Entry 9DQI (X-ray diffraction, 2.39 A resolution); this record covers chains A and D of the 4 polymer chains in the assembly.

# Chain A (and D)
Protein: 2-succinyl-5-enolpyruvyl-6-hydroxy-3-cyclohexene-1-carboxylate synthase
Source organism: Mycobacterium tuberculosis H37Rv
Notes: EC 2.2.1.9; chain D of this document is another copy of the same molecule, construct and numbering; everything in this record applies to it too
UniProtKB: P9WK11 (MEND_MYCTU); residues 1-554 here = UniProt positions 1-554
Chain sequence (574 residues; numbered -19 to 554; the number before each row is that of its first residue; numbers below 1 keep their minus sign (Met-19 is residue -19)):
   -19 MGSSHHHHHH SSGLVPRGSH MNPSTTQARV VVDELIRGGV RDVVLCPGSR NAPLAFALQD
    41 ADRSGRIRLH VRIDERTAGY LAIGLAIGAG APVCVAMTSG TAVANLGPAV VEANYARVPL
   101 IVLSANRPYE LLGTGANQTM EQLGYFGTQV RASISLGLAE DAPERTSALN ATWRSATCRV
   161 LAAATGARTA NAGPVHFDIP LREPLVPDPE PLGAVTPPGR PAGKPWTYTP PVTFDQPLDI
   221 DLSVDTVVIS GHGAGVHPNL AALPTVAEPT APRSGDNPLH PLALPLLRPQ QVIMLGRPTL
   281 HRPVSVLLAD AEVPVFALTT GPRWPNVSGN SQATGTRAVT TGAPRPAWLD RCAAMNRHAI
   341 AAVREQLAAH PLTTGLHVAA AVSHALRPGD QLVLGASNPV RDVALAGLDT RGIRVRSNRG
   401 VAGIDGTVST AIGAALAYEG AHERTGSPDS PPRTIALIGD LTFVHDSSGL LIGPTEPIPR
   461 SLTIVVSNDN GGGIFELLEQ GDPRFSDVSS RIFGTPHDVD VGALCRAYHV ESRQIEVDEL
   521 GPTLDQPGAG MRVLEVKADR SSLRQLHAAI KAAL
Disordered / not traced: -19 to -1, 472-487, 528 (chain D: -19 to 1, 114-119, 183-194)
Differences from the reference sequence: initiating methionine (-19); expression tag (-18 to 0); engineered mutation Asn306 (Asp in P9WK11)
Small-molecule neighbours:
  - 1,4-dihydroxy-2-naphthoic acid (DNA): Gly113, Thr114, Gly115
  - thiamine diphosphate (TPP): Pro27, Gly28, Glu55, Thr78, Thr81, Ala82, Asn85, Gln118

# How chain A and chain D interact
Residue-residue contacts (120; chain A residue first):
  Leu25(A) with Ile492(D), hydrophobic
  Pro27(A) with Ile492(D); Thr495(D)
  Gly28(A) with Phe475(D); Phe493(D)
  Ser29(A) with Phe475(D); Leu478(D); Gln480(D)
  Ala32(A) with Phe493(D), hydrophobic
  Ala35(A) with Ile492(D)
  Phe36(A) with Phe485(D), hydrophobic; Val488(D), hydrophobic; Phe493(D), hydrophobic
  Gln39(A) with Val488(D); Ile492(D)
  Asp42(A) with Arg491(D), salt bridge
  Arg43(A) with Val488(D)
  Leu49(A) with Arg491(D), hydrogen bond (backbone-side chain)
  Val51(A) with Arg491(D); Thr495(D)
  Ile53(A) with Leu441(D), hydrophobic; His445(D); His497(D)
  Asp54(A) with Arg56(D), salt bridge; His445(D), salt bridge
  Glu55(A) with His445(D), salt bridge
  Arg56(A) with Asp54(D), salt bridge; Arg56(D); Asn85(D), hydrogen bond
  Gly80(A) with Val401(D)
  Thr81(A) with Tyr60(D); Val401(D); Gly403(D); Asp405(D), hydrogen bond
  Ala84(A) with Pro88(D), hydrophobic
  Asn85(A) with Arg56(D), hydrogen bond; Pro88(D); Asp405(D), hydrogen bond
  Gly87(A) with Ala84(D)
  Pro88(A) with Ala84(D); Asn85(D)
  Tyr95(A) with Glu121(D), hydrogen bond
  Leu111(A) with Val307(D)
  Thr114(A) with Pro305(D); Asn306(D), hydrogen bond (backbone-backbone); Val307(D)
  Gly115(A) with Arg277(D), hydrogen bond (backbone-side chain)
  Ala116(A) with Arg277(D), hydrogen bond (backbone-side chain); Val307(D), hydrophobic
  Asn117(A) with Arg277(D); Thr279(D); Arg399(D); Ala402(D)
  Gln118(A) with Val401(D)
  Thr119(A) with Tyr95(D)
  Met120(A) with Val91(D), hydrophobic; Tyr95(D)
  Glu121(A) with Tyr95(D), hydrogen bond; Thr128(D); Gln129(D), hydrogen bond
  Gly124(A) with Gly124(D)
  Tyr125(A) with Gly87(D); Leu123(D); Gly124(D), hydrogen bond (backbone-backbone); Tyr125(D), hydrophobic
  Phe126(A) with Leu123(D), hydrophobic; Gly124(D)
  Gly127(A) with Gly124(D)
  Gln129(A) with Glu121(D), hydrogen bond; Gln122(D); Leu123(D)
  Val186(A) with Glu479(D); Gln480(D); Phe485(D), hydrophobic
  Pro187(A) with Arg484(D), hydrogen bond (backbone-side chain); Phe485(D)
  Asp188(A) with Arg484(D)
  Pro189(A) with Arg484(D)
  Asp405(A) with Asn85(D), hydrogen bond
  Leu441(A) with Ile53(D), hydrophobic
  His445(A) with Ile53(D); Asp54(D)
  Ser447(A) with Tyr508(D)
  Leu451(A) with Val444(D), hydrophobic; His497(D); Val499(D), hydrophobic
  Gly453(A) with Pro496(D)
  Pro454(A) with Pro496(D); Asp498(D)
  Thr455(A) with Arg491(D)
  Glu456(A) with Arg491(D), salt bridge
  Val488(A) with Ala35(D); Gln39(D)
  Ser489(A) with Cys26(D); Pro27(D); Val51(D)
  Arg491(A) with Asp42(D), salt bridge; Leu49(D); Val51(D); Thr455(D); Glu456(D), salt bridge
  Ile492(A) with Pro27(D), hydrophobic; Val51(D), hydrophobic; Ile53(D), hydrophobic
  Thr495(A) with Pro454(D)
  Asp498(A) with His509(D), salt bridge
  Val499(A) with Leu451(D), hydrophobic; Ala507(D)
  Ala503(A) with Ala507(D), hydrophobic
  Leu504(A) with Ala507(D); Tyr508(D)
  Ala507(A) with Val499(D); Asp500(D), hydrogen bond (backbone-backbone); Ala503(D), hydrophobic; Leu504(D)
  Tyr508(A) with Ser447(D); Val499(D), hydrophobic; Leu504(D)
  His509(A) with His497(D), hydrogen bond (side chain-backbone); Asp498(D), hydrogen bond (side chain-backbone)
Other interface residues (no listed pair), chain A (72 interface residues in all): Val91, Leu112, Val401, Ile404, Val444, Pro457, Phe493, His497, Asp500, Arg506
Other interface residues (no listed pair), chain D (70 interface residues in all): Leu25, Gly28, Phe36, Gly80, Thr81, Asn94, Trp304

# In short
72 residues of chain A and 70 residues of chain D are in contact; the contacts include 18 hydrogen bonds and 9
salt bridges. Polar contacts include Asp42(A)-Arg491(D), Asp54(A)-Arg56(D) and Asp54(A)-His445(D). Bound to
chain A: thiamine diphosphate and 1,4-dihydroxy-2-naphthoic acid.
Both chains are 2-succinyl-5-enolpyruvyl-6-hydroxy-3-cyclohexene-1-carboxylate synthase (Mycobacterium
tuberculosis H37Rv). Entry 9DQI (D306N Mutant of M.tuberculosis MenD (SEPHCHC Synthase)) was determined by
X-ray diffraction together with 9DSN and 9DTV from the same study.
